PDB entry 3DW8 | X-ray diffraction, 2.85 A resolution | chains A and B of the 4 polymer chains in the assembly

== Chain A ==
Molecule: Serine/threonine-protein phosphatase 2A 65 kDa regulatory subunit A alpha isoform
From: Homo sapiens
Notes: fragment: A delta 8: Residues 9-589
Reference sequence: P30153 (2AAA_HUMAN); residue numbers follow UniProt; this construct covers 9-589
Sequence (582 residues; row label = number of the first residue in the row):
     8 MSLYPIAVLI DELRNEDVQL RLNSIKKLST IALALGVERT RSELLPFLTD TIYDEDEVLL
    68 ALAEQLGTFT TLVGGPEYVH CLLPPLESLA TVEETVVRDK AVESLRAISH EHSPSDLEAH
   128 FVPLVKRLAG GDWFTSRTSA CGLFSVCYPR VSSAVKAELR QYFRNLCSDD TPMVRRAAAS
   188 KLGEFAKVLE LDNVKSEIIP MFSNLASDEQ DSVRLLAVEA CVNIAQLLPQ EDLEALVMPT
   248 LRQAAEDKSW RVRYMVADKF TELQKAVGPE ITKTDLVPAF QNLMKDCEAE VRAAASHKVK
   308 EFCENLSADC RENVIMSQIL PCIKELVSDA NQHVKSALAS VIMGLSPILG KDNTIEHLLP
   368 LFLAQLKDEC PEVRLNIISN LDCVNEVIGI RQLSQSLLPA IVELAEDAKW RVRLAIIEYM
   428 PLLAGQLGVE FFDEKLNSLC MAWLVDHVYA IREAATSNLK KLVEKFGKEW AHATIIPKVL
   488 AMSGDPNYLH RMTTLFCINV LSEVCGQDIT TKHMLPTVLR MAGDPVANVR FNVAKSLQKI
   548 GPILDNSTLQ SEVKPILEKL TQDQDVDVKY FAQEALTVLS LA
Sequence notes: expression tag (8)
Swiss-Prot annotation at these positions:
  - modified residue: Lys-280 (N6-acetyllysine)
  - natural variant: Val-132 (V132L: In HJS2), Pro-179 (P179L: In HJS2), Met-180 (M180T: In HJS2; M180V: In HJS2), Arg-182 (R182W: In HJS2), Arg-258 (R258H: In HJS2), Val-470 (V470A: In HJS2; uncertain significance), Arg-498 (R498L: In HJS2)

== Chain B ==
Molecule: Serine/threonine-protein phosphatase 2A 55 kDa regulatory subunit B alpha isoform
From: Homo sapiens
Reference sequence: P63151 (2ABA_HUMAN); numbering as in UniProt (aligned over 1-447)
Sequence (447 residues; numbered 1 to 447; the number before each row is that of its first residue):
     1 MAGAGGGNDI QWCFSQVKGA VDDDVAEADI ISTVEFNHSG ELLATGDKGG RVVIFQQEQE
    61 NKIQSHSRGE YNVYSTFQSH EPEFDYLKSL EIEEKINKIR WLPQKNAAQF LLSTNDKTIK
   121 LWKISERDKR PEGYNLKEED GRYRDPTTVT TLRVPVFRPM DLMVEASPRR IFANAHTYHI
   181 NSISINSDYE TYLSADDLRI NLWHLEITDR SFNIVDIKPA NMEELTEVIT AAEFHPNSCN
   241 TFVYSSSKGT IRLCDMRASA LCDRHSKLFE EPEDPSNRSF FSEIISSISD VKFSHSGRYM
   301 MTRDYLSVKV WDLNMENRPV ETYQVHEYLR SKLCSLYEND CIFDKFECCW NGSDSVVMTG
   361 SYNNFFRMFD RNTKRDITLE ASRENNKPRT VLKPRKVCAS GKRKKDEISV DSLDFNKKIL
   421 HTAWHPKENI IAVATTNNLY IFQDKVN
Disordered / not traced: 1-7, 60-64, 138-145, 273-277, 447
Sequence notes: engineered mutation Val-310 (Ile in P63151)
Swiss-Prot annotation at these positions:
  - modified residue: Ala-2 (N-acetylalanine)
What the authors report for this chain:
  - mutagenesis - E27R, D197K: decreased catalytic activity on pTau
  - mutagenesis - K345E: unchanged catalytic activity on pTau
  - mutagenesis - K48E, E93A/E94A/K95A, Y178A/H179A: decreased catalytic activity
  - conformationally variable residues (order/disorder transition): Glu-138 to Asp-145

== Chain A / chain B interface ==
Residue-residue contacts (81):
  Leu-10(A) with Val-149(B), hydrophobic; Thr-150(B); Thr-151(B); Leu-152(B)
  Tyr-11(A) with Leu-136(B); Thr-147(B); Val-149(B), hydrophobic
  Ile-13(A) with Leu-152(B), hydrophobic
  Ala-14(A) with Asn-135(B); Leu-136(B), hydrophobic; Val-149(B), hydrophobic; Leu-152(B)
  Val-15(A) with Leu-136(B), hydrophobic
  Ile-17(A) with Asn-135(B); Arg-153(B); Pro-155(B)
  Asp-18(A) with Gly-133(B); Tyr-134(B); Asn-135(B), hydrogen bond (side chain-backbone); Leu-136(B), hydrogen bond (side chain-backbone)
  Arg-21(A) with Pro-131(B), hydrogen bond (side chain-backbone); Glu-132(B); Gly-133(B); Tyr-134(B)
  Ala-41(A) with Leu-152(B), hydrophobic
  Arg-46(A) with Leu-152(B); Arg-153(B)
  Glu-50(A) with Arg-153(B), salt bridge; Val-154(B)
  Phe-54(A) with Val-154(B), hydrophobic; Pro-155(B); Phe-157(B)
  Asp-57(A) with Lys-129(B), salt bridge; Phe-157(B)
  Thr-58(A) with Phe-157(B)
  Tyr-60(A) with Arg-127(B); Phe-157(B), hydrophobic
  Asp-61(A) with Arg-169(B)
  Thr-98(A) with Asn-106(B)
  Val-99(A) with Asn-106(B)
  Glu-100(A) with Lys-105(B); Asn-106(B); Phe-110(B); Lys-123(B), salt bridge; Arg-169(B), salt bridge
  Glu-101(A) with Arg-170(B), salt bridge; Glu-206(B)
  Thr-102(A) with Glu-206(B)
  Trp-140(A) with Lys-105(B); Asn-106(B); Ala-107(B), hydrophobic
  Phe-141(A) with Gln-104(B); Lys-105(B); Tyr-189(B), hydrophobic
  Thr-142(A) with Lys-105(B); Asn-106(B)
  Thr-178(A) with Tyr-189(B)
  Pro-179(A) with Ser-187(B); Asp-188(B); Tyr-189(B)
  Arg-183(A) with Asp-188(B), hydrogen bond (side chain-backbone); Tyr-189(B); Glu-190(B), salt bridge
  Glu-216(A) with Asn-237(B); Arg-257(B), hydrogen bond (backbone-side chain)
  Gln-217(A) with Ser-187(B); Asp-188(B); Cys-239(B)
  Asp-218(A) with Cys-239(B), hydrogen bond; Arg-257(B), salt bridge
  Ser-219(A) with Asp-188(B)
  Arg-221(A) with Arg-257(B)
  Lys-255(A) with Arg-257(B)
  Ser-256(A) with Arg-257(B)
  Trp-257(A) with Met-256(B); Arg-257(B), hydrogen bond (backbone-backbone); Ser-259(B), hydrogen bond (side chain-backbone); Ala-260(B)
  Cys-294(A) with Arg-264(B), hydrogen bond
  Glu-295(A) with Ser-259(B); Ala-260(B)
Also at the interface, not in a pair above, chain A (41 interface residues in all): Leu-42, Leu-51, Met-180, Glu-297
Also at the interface, not in a pair above, chain B (41 interface residues in all): Pro-103, Lys-137, Asn-186, Asn-240
From the paper, about this interface:
  - residue pairs: Asp-218(A)/Arg-257(B), Trp-257(A)/Arg-257(B) (backbone contact), Pro-131(B)/Phe-54(A) (hydrophobic contact), Pro-131(B)/Tyr-60(A) (hydrophobic contact)
  - interface residues, chain A: Arg-21(A), Phe-54(A), Asp-57(A), Tyr-60(A)
  - interface residues, chain B: Pro-131(B)

== In short ==
Chain A and chain B each contribute 41 residues to their interface, with 9 hydrogen bonds and 7 salt bridges.
Among the polar pairs are Glu-50(A)/Arg-153(B), Asp-57(A)/Lys-129(B) and Glu-100(A)/Lys-123(B). The paper
describes a contact between Asp-218(A) and Arg-257(B); a backbone contact between Trp-257(A) and Arg-257(B);
hydrophobic contacts between Pro-131(B) and Phe-54(A) and Pro-131(B) and Tyr-60(A). From the paper: K48E,
E93A/E94A/K95A and Y178A/H179A of chain B reduce catalytic activity; interface residues Arg-21(A), Phe-54(A)
and Pro-131(B) among others; 6 substitutions were tested in all.
Chain A is Serine/threonine-protein phosphatase 2A 65 kDa regulatory subunit A alpha isoform and chain B is
Serine/threonine-protein phosphatase 2A 55 kDa regulatory subunit B alpha isoform, both from Homo sapiens; the
structure, Structure of a Protein Phosphatase 2A Holoenzyme with B55 subunit, was determined by X-ray
diffraction.
